PDB entry 9KHY | electron microscopy, 3.40 A resolution | chains D and E of the 30 polymer chains in the assembly

[Chain D (and E)]
Name: Tail tube protein
Source organism: Escherichia phage Mu
Notes: chain E of this document is another copy of the same molecule, construct and numbering; everything in this record applies to it too
UniProtKB: P79679 (TUBE_BPMU); residues 1-118 here = UniProt positions 1-118
Sequence (118 residues; row label = number of the first residue in the row):
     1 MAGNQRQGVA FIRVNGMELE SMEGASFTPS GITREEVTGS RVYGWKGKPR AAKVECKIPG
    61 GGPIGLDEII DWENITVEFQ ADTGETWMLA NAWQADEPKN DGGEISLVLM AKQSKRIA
Not modelled in the structure: 1

[Chain D / chain E interface]
Contacting residue pairs (45):
  Gln-5(D) / Gly-61(E)
  Arg-6(D) / Glu-20(E)  salt bridge
  Arg-6(D) / Gly-60(E)
  Gln-7(D) / Gly-60(E)  hydrogen bond (backbone-backbone)
  Gln-7(D) / Asn-100(E)
  Gln-7(D) / Gly-102(E)
  Gln-7(D) / Gly-103(E)
  Ala-25(D) / Asn-100(E)
  Ala-25(D) / Asp-101(E)
  Ala-25(D) / Gly-102(E)  hydrogen bond (backbone-backbone)
  Ser-26(D) / Lys-99(E)
  Ser-26(D) / Asn-100(E)
  Ser-26(D) / Asp-101(E)  hydrogen bond
  Phe-27(D) / Lys-99(E)
  Phe-27(D) / Asn-100(E)  hydrogen bond (backbone-backbone)
  Thr-28(D) / Pro-98(E)
  Thr-28(D) / Lys-99(E)
  Pro-29(D) / Leu-66(E)  hydrophobic
  Pro-29(D) / Pro-98(E)
  Thr-33(D) / Glu-97(E)
  Arg-34(D) / Ile-70(E)
  Arg-34(D) / Trp-72(E)
  Arg-34(D) / Glu-73(E)
  Arg-34(D) / Trp-93(E)
  Arg-34(D) / Gln-94(E)  hydrogen bond (side chain-backbone)
  Arg-34(D) / Ala-95(E)
  Arg-34(D) / Asp-96(E)  hydrogen bond (backbone-backbone)
  Glu-36(D) / Ala-51(E)
  Glu-36(D) / Met-110(E)
  Gly-39(D) / Pro-49(E)
  Ser-40(D) / Pro-49(E)
  Arg-41(D) / Pro-49(E)
  Val-42(D) / Arg-50(E)
  Val-42(D) / Ala-51(E)  hydrophobic
  Val-42(D) / Lys-112(E)
  Tyr-43(D) / Lys-112(E)  hydrogen bond (backbone-side chain)
  Gly-44(D) / Trp-93(E)
  Trp-45(D) / Trp-93(E)
  Arg-50(D) / Glu-97(E)
  Arg-50(D) / Pro-98(E)
  Thr-83(D) / Gly-61(E)
  Glu-85(D) / Leu-66(E)
  Trp-87(D) / Leu-66(E)  hydrophobic
  Trp-87(D) / Asp-67(E)
  Arg-116(D) / Asp-67(E)  salt bridge
Also at the interface, not in a pair above, chain D (29 interface residues in all): Gly-24, Ser-30, Glu-35, Thr-38, Lys-48, Phe-79
Also at the interface, not in a pair above, chain E (27 interface residues in all): Gly-62, Gly-65, Asp-71

[Summary]
The interface between chain D and chain E involves 29 residues on one side and 27 on the other, with 7
hydrogen bonds and 2 salt bridges. Polar pairs include Arg-6(D)/Glu-20(E), Arg-116(D)/Asp-67(E) and
Ser-26(D)/Asp-101(E).
Both chains are Tail tube protein (Escherichia phage Mu). Entry 9KHY (Terminator and trunk structure of
Escherichia phage Mu) was determined by electron microscopy together with 9LJ8, 9JOD, 9KHX, 9KI1 and 9KNU from
the same study.
